PDB entry 6YSF | electron microscopy, 3.40 A resolution | chains A and E of the 7 polymer chains in the assembly

[Chain A]
Molecule: Chemotaxis motB protein
From: Clostridium sporogenes
Reference sequence: A0A1V9IL35 (A0A1V9IL35_CLOSG); numbering as in UniProt (aligned over 1-251)
Chain sequence (251 residues; each row starts with the number of its first residue):
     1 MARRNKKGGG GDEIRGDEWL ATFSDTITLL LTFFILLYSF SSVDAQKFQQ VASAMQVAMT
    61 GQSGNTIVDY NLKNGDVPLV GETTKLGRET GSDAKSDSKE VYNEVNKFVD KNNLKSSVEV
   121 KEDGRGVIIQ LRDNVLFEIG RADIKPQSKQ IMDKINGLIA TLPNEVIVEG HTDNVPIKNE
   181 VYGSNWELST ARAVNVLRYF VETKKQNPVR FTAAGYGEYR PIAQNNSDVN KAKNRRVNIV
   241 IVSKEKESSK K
Unresolved in the structure: 1-13, 43-251

[Chain E]
Molecule: Chemotaxis MotA protein
From: Clostridium sporogenes
Reference sequence: A0A2X3BQ48 (A0A2X3BQ48_CLOSG); numbering as in UniProt (aligned over 1-270)
Chain sequence (270 residues; numbered 1 to 270; the number before each row is that of its first residue):
     1 MKKRDILTPI GFVLCFGLVL WGMASGGSNL KVFWDVASVF ITIGGSMAAM LITYPMDEFK
    61 RLLIVIRQTF KDNGMSNIDV IQNFVDLSRK ARREGLLSLE DAINNLTDDY MKKGLRMVVD
   121 GIEPETIREI MELEIDEMEK RHKSGADMLK TWGGYAPAFG MVGTLIGLIQ MLANLTDSST
   181 IASGMGKALI TTFYGSLMAN AVFNPMGANL MFKSGVEATT REMVLEGVLA IQSGVNPRIM
   241 EEKLVSYLSP PERQAYSKVQ VSGEGAAQNG
Unresolved in the structure: 1-7, 260-270

[How chain A and chain E interact]
Residue-residue contacts - 18 pairs, chain A then chain E:
  Ile14(A) - Lys150(E)
  Ile14(A) - Gly154(E)
  Trp19(A) - Pro157(E)  hydrophobic
  Trp19(A) - Met161(E)  hydrophobic
  Trp19(A) - Ser196(E)
  Thr22(A) - Met161(E)
  Phe23(A) - Met161(E)  hydrophobic
  Thr26(A) - Met161(E)  hydrogen bond
  Thr26(A) - Thr164(E)
  Leu29(A) - Leu165(E)  hydrophobic
  Leu30(A) - Met185(E)  hydrophobic
  Leu30(A) - Leu189(E)  hydrophobic
  Phe33(A) - Leu168(E)  hydrophobic
  Phe33(A) - Met171(E)  hydrophobic
  Phe33(A) - Met185(E)  hydrophobic
  Phe34(A) - Met185(E)  hydrophobic
  Leu36(A) - Leu175(E)  hydrophobic
  Leu37(A) - Ile181(E)  hydrophobic
Also at the interface, not in a pair above, chain A (13 interface residues in all): Gly16, Phe40
Also at the interface, not in a pair above, chain E (16 interface residues in all): Asp177, Thr192, Asn204

[Summary]
The interface between chain A and chain E involves 13 residues on one side and 16 on the other, with 1
hydrogen bond. The hydrogen-bonded pair is Thr26(A)-Met161(E).
Here chain A is Chemotaxis motB protein and chain E is Chemotaxis MotA protein, both from Clostridium
sporogenes. Entry 6YSF (Structure of the flagellar MotAB stator complex from Clostridium sporogenes) was
determined by electron microscopy together with 6YSL from the same study.
